Entry 9B2T (electron microscopy, 2.99 A resolution); this record covers chains I and G of the 11 polymer chains in the assembly.

== Chain I ==
Molecule: 601 DNA
Organism: synthetic construct
Sequence (185 nucleotides; row label = number of the first residue in the row; numbers below 1 keep their minus sign (DG-92 is residue -92)):
   -92 GACCCTATACGCGGCCGCCCATCAGAATCCCGGTGCCGAGGCCGCTCAAT
   -42 TGGTCGTAGACAGCTCTAGCACCGCTTAAACGCACGTACGCGCTGTCCCC
     8 CGCGTTTTAACCGCCAAGGGGATTACTCCCTAGTCTCCAGGCACGTGTCA
    58 GATATATACATCGATTGCCGGTCGCGAACAGCGAC
Disordered / not traced: -92 to -79, 79-92

== Chain G ==
Name: Histone H2A
Organism: Xenopus laevis
UniProtKB: Q6AZJ8 (Q6AZJ8_XENLA); residues 0-129 here correspond to UniProt positions 1-130 (UniProt number = residue number + 1)
Chain sequence (130 residues; numbered 0 to 129; the number before each row is that of its first residue; numbering starts at 0):
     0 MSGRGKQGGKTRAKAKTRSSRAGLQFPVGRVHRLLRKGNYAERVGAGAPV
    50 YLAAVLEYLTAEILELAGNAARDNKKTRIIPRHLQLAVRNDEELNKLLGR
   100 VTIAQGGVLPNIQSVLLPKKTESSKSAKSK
Disordered / not traced: 0-8, 119-129

== Chain I / chain G interface ==
Residue-residue contacts - 14 pairs, chain I then chain G:
  DT38(I) - Arg42(G)  sugar contact
  DT38(I) - Val43(G)  sugar contact
  DT38(I) - Gly44(G)  phosphate contact
  DT38(I) - Ala45(G)  hydrogen bond to the phosphate
  DA39(I) - Arg42(G)  phosphate contact
  DA39(I) - Val43(G)  hydrogen bond to the phosphate
  DT43(I) - Arg11(G)  hydrogen bond to the base
  DC44(I) - Arg11(G)  sugar contact
  DC49(I) - Arg29(G)  salt bridge to the phosphate
  DA57(I) - Thr76(G)  sugar contact
  DA57(I) - Arg77(G)  sugar contact
  DG58(I) - Lys75(G)  phosphate contact
  DG58(I) - Thr76(G)  hydrogen bond to the phosphate
  DG58(I) - Arg77(G)  phosphate contact
Also at the interface, not in a pair above, chain I (9 interface residues in all): DA46, DG48
Also at the interface, not in a pair above, chain G (10 interface residues in all): Lys13

== Overview ==
The interface between chain I and chain G involves 9 residues on one side and 10 on the other; the contacts
include 4 hydrogen bonds and 1 salt bridge. Polar pairs include DT43(I)-Arg11(G), DT38(I)-Ala45(G) and
DA39(I)-Val43(G).
Chain I is 601 DNA (synthetic construct) and chain G is Histone H2A (Xenopus laevis); the structure, Haspin
bound to nucleosome in position 2, was determined by electron microscopy, deposited together with 9B2S and
9B2U.
